5EA0 - chains L and P of the 3 polymer chains in the assembly; structure by X-ray diffraction, 2.00 A resolution.

[Chain L]
Name: Light chain of antibody 7968 Fab fragment
Source organism: Homo sapiens
Notes: antibody fragment or engineered binder
Amino-acid sequence (220 residues; row label = number of the first residue in the row; a row labelled like 27A-27F holds insertion residues (27A, then the next letters in order)):
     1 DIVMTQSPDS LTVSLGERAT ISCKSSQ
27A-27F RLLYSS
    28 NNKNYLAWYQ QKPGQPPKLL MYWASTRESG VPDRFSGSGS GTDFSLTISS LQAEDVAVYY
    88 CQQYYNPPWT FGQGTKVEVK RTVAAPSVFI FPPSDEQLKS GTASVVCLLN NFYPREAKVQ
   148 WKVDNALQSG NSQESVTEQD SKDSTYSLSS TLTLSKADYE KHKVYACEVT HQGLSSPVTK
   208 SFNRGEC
Disordered / not traced: 214
Cystine bridges: Cys-23/Cys-88, Cys-134/Cys-194

[Chain P]
Name: Complement factor H-related protein 2
UniProt: P36980 (FHR2_HUMAN); residues 1110-1122 here correspond to UniProt positions 150-162 (UniProt number = residue number - 960)
Amino-acid sequence (15 residues; row label = number of the first residue in the row):
  1109 XGPPPPIDNG DITSX
Disordered / not traced: 1109-1111
Modified residues: ACE (acetyl group) at position 1109; NH2 (amino group) at position 1123
Construct notes: acetylation (1109); amidation (1123)
From the paper describing this entry:
  - mutagenesis - I1120A: abolished binding to mAbs
  - contacts within the chain: Asn-1117/Thr-1121 (proposed by the authors, not directly observed)
  - mutagenesis - D1119A: decreased binding to antibody
  - conformationally variable residues: Asn-1117 to Ile-1120

[How chain L and chain P interact]
Contacting residue pairs (11; chain L residue first):
  Tyr-27D(L) with Pro-1113(P); Pro-1114(P)
  Tyr-32(L) with Pro-1114(P)
  Tyr-92(L) with Pro-1112(P), hydrogen bond (side chain-backbone); Pro-1113(P); Pro-1114(P); Ile-1115(P), hydrogen bond (backbone-backbone)
  Asn-93(L) with Pro-1113(P); Ile-1115(P)
  Pro-94(L) with Ile-1115(P)
  Trp-96(L) with Ile-1115(P), hydrophobic

[In short]
The interface between chain L and chain P involves 6 residues on one side and 4 on the other, with 2 hydrogen
bonds. Polar contacts include Tyr-92(L)/Pro-1112(P) and Tyr-92(L)/Ile-1115(P). From the paper: I1120A of chain
P abolishes binding to mAbs; conformational variability at Asn-1117(P).
Here chain L is Light chain of antibody 7968 Fab fragment (Homo sapiens) and chain P is Complement factor
H-related protein 2. Entry 5EA0 (Structure of the antibody 7968 with human complement factor H-derived
peptide) was determined by X-ray diffraction.
